PDB entry 8HUH | X-ray diffraction, 2.80 A resolution | chains B and E of the 6 polymer chains in the assembly

[Chain B]
Molecule: Tubulin beta-2B chain
From: Bos taurus
UniProtKB: Q6B856 (TBB2B_BOVIN); numbering as in UniProt (aligned over 1-445)
Sequence (445 residues; each row starts with the number of its first residue):
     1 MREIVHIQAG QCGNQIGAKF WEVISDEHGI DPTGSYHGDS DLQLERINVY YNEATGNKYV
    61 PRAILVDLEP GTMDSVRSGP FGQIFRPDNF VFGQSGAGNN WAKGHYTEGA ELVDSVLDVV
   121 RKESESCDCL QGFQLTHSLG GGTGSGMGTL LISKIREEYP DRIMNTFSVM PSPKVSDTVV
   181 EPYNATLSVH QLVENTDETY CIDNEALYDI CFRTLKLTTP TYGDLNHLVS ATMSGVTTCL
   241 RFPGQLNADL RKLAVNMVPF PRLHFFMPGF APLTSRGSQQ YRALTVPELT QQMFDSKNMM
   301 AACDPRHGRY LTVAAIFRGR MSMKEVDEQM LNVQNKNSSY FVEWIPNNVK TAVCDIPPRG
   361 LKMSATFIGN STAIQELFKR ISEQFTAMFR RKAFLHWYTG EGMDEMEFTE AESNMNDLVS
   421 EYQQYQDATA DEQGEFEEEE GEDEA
Disordered / not traced: 1, 429-445
Curated features (UniProtKB/Swiss-Prot):
  - motif: Met1 to Ile4 (MREI motif)
  - binding site (GTP): Gln11, Glu69, Ser138, Gly142, Thr143, Gly144, Asn204, Asn226
  - binding site (Mg(2+)): Glu69
  - modified residue: Ser40 (Phosphoserine), Thr55 (Phosphothreonine), Lys58 (N6-acetyllysine), Ser172 (Phosphoserine), Thr285 (Phosphothreonine), Thr290 (Phosphothreonine), Arg318 (Omega-N-methylarginine), Glu438 (5-glutamyl polyglutamate)
  - cross-link (Glycyl lysine isopeptide (Lys-Gly)): Lys58 (interchain with G-Cter in ubiquitin), Lys324 (interchain with G-Cter in ubiquitin)

[Chain E]
Molecule: Stathmin-4
From: Rattus norvegicus
UniProtKB: P63043 (STMN4_RAT); residues 5-145 here correspond to UniProt positions 49-189 (UniProt number = residue number + 44)
Sequence (143 residues; each row starts with the number of its first residue):
     3 MADMEVIELN KCTSGQSFEV ILKPPSFDGV PEFNASLPRR RDPSLEEIQK KLEAAEERRK
    63 YQEAELLKHL AEKREHEREV IQKAIEENNN FIKMAKEKLA QKMESNKENR EAHLAAMLER
   123 LQEKDKHAEE VRKNKELKEE ASR
Disordered / not traced: 3-5, 29-43, 142-145
Differences from the reference sequence: expression tag (3-4)
Curated features (UniProtKB/Swiss-Prot):
  - modified residue: Ser46 (Phosphoserine)

[Chain B / chain E interface]
Residue-residue contacts (21; chain B residue first):
  His105(B) - Lys75(E)  hydrogen bond
  Tyr106(B) - His78(E)  hydrogen bond
  Tyr106(B) - Val82(E)  hydrophobic
  Tyr106(B) - Ile83(E)
  Leu150(B) - Glu79(E)
  Ser153(B) - Lys75(E)
  Ser153(B) - Arg76(E)  hydrogen bond
  Lys154(B) - Arg76(E)
  Lys154(B) - Glu79(E)
  Arg156(B) - Leu68(E)
  Glu157(B) - Leu72(E)
  Glu157(B) - Arg76(E)  salt bridge
  Gln191(B) - Lys75(E)
  Thr399(B) - Glu89(E)
  Glu401(B) - Val82(E)
  Glu401(B) - Ala86(E)
  Gly402(B) - Val82(E)
  Gly402(B) - Lys85(E)
  Gly402(B) - Ala86(E)
  Met403(B) - Val82(E)
  Glu407(B) - His78(E)  salt bridge
Other interface residues (no listed pair), chain B (18 interface residues in all): Thr107, Pro160, Glu194, Gly400, Asp404
Other interface residues (no listed pair), chain E (13 interface residues in all): Leu69, His71

[In short]
Chain B and chain E form an interface of 18 and 13 residues respectively, with 3 hydrogen bonds and 2 salt
bridges. Among the polar pairs are Glu157(B)-Arg76(E), Glu407(B)-His78(E) and His105(B)-Lys75(E). From
UniProt: 8 GTP-binding residues and Mg2+-binding residue Glu69(B) on chain B.
Here chain B is Tubulin beta-2B chain (Bos taurus) and chain E is Stathmin-4 (Rattus norvegicus). Entry 8HUH
(Crystal structure of T2R-TTL-3a complex) was determined by X-ray diffraction.
